3H82 - chains B and A; structure by X-ray diffraction, 1.50 A resolution.

[Chain B]
Molecule: Aryl hydrocarbon receptor nuclear translocator
From: Homo sapiens
Notes: fragment: ARNT C-terminal PAS domain to 470)
UniProt: P27540 (ARNT_HUMAN); residues 356-470 here = UniProt positions 356-470
Chain sequence (121 residues; numbered 350 to 470; the number before each row is that of its first residue):
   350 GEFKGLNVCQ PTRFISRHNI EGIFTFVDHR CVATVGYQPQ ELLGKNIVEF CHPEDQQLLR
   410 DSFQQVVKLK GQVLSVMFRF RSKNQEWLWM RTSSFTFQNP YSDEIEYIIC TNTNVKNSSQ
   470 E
Disordered / not traced: 350-354, 468-470
Sequence notes: expression tag (350-355); engineered mutation Arg362 (Glu in P27540)

[Chain A]
Molecule: Endothelial PAS domain-containing protein 1
From: Homo sapiens
Notes: fragment: HIF2alpha C-terminal PAS domain to 350)
UniProt: Q99814 (EPAS1_HUMAN); residues 239-350 here = UniProt positions 239-350
Chain sequence (117 residues; numbered -2 to 350; 236 numbers in that range are skipped by the numbering (no residue carries them; nothing is unmodelled there); the number before each row is that of its first residue; numbers below 1 keep their minus sign (Gly-2 is residue -2)):
    -2 GEFKG
   239 LDSKTFLSEH SMDMKFTYCD DRITELIGYH PEELLGRSAY EFYHALDSEN MTKSHQNLCT
   299 KGQVVSGQYR MLAKHGGYVW LETQGTVIYN PRNLQPQCIM CVNYVLSEIE KN
Disordered / not traced: -2, 350
Sequence notes: expression tag (-2 to 2); engineered mutation Glu247 (Arg in Q99814)
Residues lining bound ligands: 020 (N-(furan-2-ylmethyl)-2-nitro-4-(trifluoromethyl)aniline): Ser246, His248, Met252, Phe254, Ala277, Phe280, Tyr281, Met289, Ser292, His293, Leu296, Val302, Ser304, Tyr307, Met309, Leu319, Thr321, Gly323, Ile337, Cys339, Asn341
What the authors report for this chain:
  - conformationally variable residues (side-chain flip): His248, Met252
  - binding site for 020: His248, Phe254, Phe280, Tyr281, Tyr307, Met309, Leu319

[Interface between chain B and chain A]
Residue-residue contacts - 36 pairs, chain B then chain A:
  Arg362(B) - Glu247(A)  salt bridge
  Arg362(B) - Cys336(A)
  Ile364(B) - Glu247(A)
  Ile364(B) - Tyr256(A)  hydrophobic
  Ile364(B) - Met338(A)  hydrophobic
  Arg366(B) - Asp240(A)  salt bridge
  Arg366(B) - Arg260(A)
  Phe375(B) - Tyr256(A)
  Asp377(B) - Tyr256(A)
  Arg379(B) - Glu247(A)  salt bridge
  Arg379(B) - Tyr256(A)
  Gly420(B) - Gln301(A)  hydrogen bond (backbone-side chain)
  Gln421(B) - Gln301(A)
  Val422(B) - Thr324(A)
  Ser424(B) - Pro329(A)
  Met426(B) - Arg330(A)  hydrogen bond
  Arg440(B) - Asn328(A)  hydrogen bond
  Arg440(B) - Pro329(A)
  Arg440(B) - Arg330(A)
  Ser442(B) - Ile326(A)
  Phe444(B) - Thr324(A)
  Phe444(B) - Met338(A)  hydrophobic
  Phe446(B) - Gln322(A)
  Phe446(B) - Val340(A)  hydrophobic
  Phe446(B) - Tyr342(A)  hydrophobic
  Asn448(B) - Leu239(A)
  Asn448(B) - Tyr342(A)
  Pro449(B) - Tyr342(A)
  Tyr450(B) - Leu344(A)  hydrophobic
  Ser451(B) - Leu239(A)
  Glu453(B) - Leu239(A)
  Ile458(B) - Met338(A)  hydrophobic
  Ile458(B) - Val340(A)  hydrophobic
  Thr460(B) - Met338(A)  hydrogen bond
  Lys465(B) - Arg330(A)  hydrogen bond (backbone-side chain)
  Asn466(B) - Arg330(A)  hydrogen bond
Other interface residues (no listed pair), chain B (26 interface residues in all): Pro360, Tyr456
Other interface residues (no listed pair), chain A (25 interface residues in all): Thr243, Leu245, Thr255, Asp258, Gln306, Glu320, Tyr327, Gln335

[Summary]
26 residues of chain B face 25 of chain A across their interface, with 6 hydrogen bonds and 3 salt bridges.
Polar pairs include Arg362(B)-Glu247(A), Arg366(B)-Asp240(A) and Arg379(B)-Glu247(A). Ligands of chain A:
compound 020. The paper reports a binding site for 020 at His248(A), Phe254(A) and Phe280(A) among others;
conformational variability at His248(A) and Met252(A).
Chain B is Aryl hydrocarbon receptor nuclear translocator and chain A is Endothelial PAS domain-containing
protein 1, both from Homo sapiens; the structure, Crystal structure of the high affinity heterodimer of HIF2
alpha and ARNT C-terminal PAS domains with ..., was determined by X-ray diffraction, deposited together with
3H7W.
